PDB entry 7AH0 | X-ray diffraction, 1.91 A resolution | chain A

Chain A:
Protein: 4D2
Organism: synthetic construct
Chain sequence (112 residues; numbered 1 to 112; the number before each row is that of its first residue):
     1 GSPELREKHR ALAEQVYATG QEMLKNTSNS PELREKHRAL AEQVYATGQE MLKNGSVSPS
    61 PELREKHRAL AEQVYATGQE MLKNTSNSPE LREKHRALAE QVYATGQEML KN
Unresolved in the structure: 1, 54-59, 112
Metal / ion sites: heme Fe site 1: His9, His67; heme Fe site 2: His37, His95
Ligand contacts:
  - heme (HEM), molecule 1: Arg6, Glu7, His9, Arg10, Ala13, Val44, Tyr45, Gly48, Gln49, Met51, Leu52, Arg64, His67, Arg68, Ala71, Val102, Tyr103, Gly106, Gln107, Met109, Leu110
  - heme (HEM), molecule 2: Val16, Tyr17, Gly20, Gln21, Met23, Leu24, Asn29, Arg34, His37, Arg38, Ala41, Val74, Tyr75, Gly78, Met81, Leu82, Asn87, Arg92, His95, Arg96, Ala99, Tyr103
What the authors report for this chain:
  - binding site for heme: Asn29, Asn87

Summary:
Ligands of chain A: heme. His9 and His67 form the heme Fe site 1. His37 and His95 coordinate heme Fe site 2.
The paper reports a binding site for heme at Asn29 and Asn87.
Chain A is 4D2 (synthetic construct); the structure, Crystal structure of the de novo designed two-heme
binding protein, 4D2, was determined by X-ray diffraction (same publication as 8CCR).
